6TZ7 - chains A and C of the 3 polymer chains in the assembly; structure by X-ray diffraction, 2.50 A resolution.

== Chain A ==
Name: Serine/threonine-protein phosphatase 2B catalytic subunit
Organism: Neosartorya fumigata (strain ATCC MYA-4609 / Af293 / CBS 101355 / FGSC A1100)
Notes: EC 3.1.3.16
UniProtKB: Q4WUR1 (PP2B_ASPFU); residues 2-370 here = UniProt positions 2-370
Chain sequence (388 residues; numbered -17 to 370; the number before each row is that of its first residue; numbers below 1 keep their minus sign (Met-17 is residue -17)):
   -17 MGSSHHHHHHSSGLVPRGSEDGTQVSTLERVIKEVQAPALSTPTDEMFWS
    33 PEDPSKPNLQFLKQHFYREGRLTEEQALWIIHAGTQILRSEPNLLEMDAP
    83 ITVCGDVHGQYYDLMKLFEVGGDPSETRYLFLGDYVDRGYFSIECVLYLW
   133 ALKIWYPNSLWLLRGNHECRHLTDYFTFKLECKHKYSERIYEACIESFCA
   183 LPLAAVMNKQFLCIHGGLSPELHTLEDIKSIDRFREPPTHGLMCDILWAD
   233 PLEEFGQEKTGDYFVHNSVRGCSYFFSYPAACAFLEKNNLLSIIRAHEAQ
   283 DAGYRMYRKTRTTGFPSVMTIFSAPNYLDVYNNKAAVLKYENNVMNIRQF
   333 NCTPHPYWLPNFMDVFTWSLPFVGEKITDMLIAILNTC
Not modelled in the structure: -17 to 8, 367-370
Sequence notes: expression tag (-17 to 1)
Swiss-Prot annotation at these positions:
  - active site: His149 (Proton donor)
  - binding site (Fe cation): Asp88, His90, Asp116
  - binding site (Zn(2+)): Asp116, Asn148, His197, His279
Bound ions: Fe ion: Asp88, His90, Asp116 (together with phosphate ion); Zn2+: Asp116, Asn148, His197, His279 (together with phosphate ion)
Ligand contacts: FK5 (8-deethyl-8-[but-3-enyl]-ascomycin): Tyr339, Leu341, Trp350, Ser351, Pro353, Phe354, Glu357

== Chain C ==
Name: FK506-binding protein 1A
Organism: Neosartorya fumigata (strain ATCC MYA-4609 / Af293 / CBS 101355 / FGSC A1100)
Notes: EC 5.2.1.8
UniProtKB: Q4WLV6 (FKB1A_ASPFU); residues 2-112 here = UniProt positions 2-112
Chain sequence (127 residues; row label = number of the first residue in the row; numbers below 1 keep their minus sign (Met-14 is residue -14)):
   -14 MGLNDIFEAQKIEWHEGVTKELKSPGNGVDFPKKGDFVTIHYTGRLTDGS
    36 KFDSSVDRNEPFQTQIGTGRVIKGWDEGVPQMSLGEKAVLTITPDYGYGA
    86 RGFPPVIPGNSTLIFEVELLGINNKRA
Not modelled in the structure: -14 to -5
Sequence notes: expression tag (-14 to 1)
Ligand contacts: FK5 (8-deethyl-8-[but-3-enyl]-ascomycin): Tyr27, Phe37, Asp38, Arg43, Phe47, Arg55, Val56, Ile57, Trp60, Gly82, Tyr83, Phe88, Val91, Ile92, Phe100
From the paper describing this entry:
  - binding site for FK5: Asp38, Arg55, Phe88
  - mutagenesis - F22T, Q50M, F88H: increased growth in response to FK5
  - mutagenesis - R55E: unchanged growth in response to FK5
  - mutagenesis - F88H: abolished co-localization with Serine/threonine-protein phosphatase 2B catalytic subunit (chain A)
  - mutagenesis - F22T, R55E: unchanged co-localization with Serine/threonine-protein phosphatase 2B catalytic subunit (chain A)
  - mutagenesis - F88H: unchanged binding to FK5
  - contacts within the chain: Asp38-Arg43
  - mutagenesis - F88H: abolished localization to FK5
  - mutagenesis - F22T, R55E: unchanged localization to FK5

== Chain A / chain C interface ==
Pairs across the interface - 20 pairs, chain A then chain C:
  Tyr157(A) - Asp33(C)  hydrogen bond
  Phe158(A) - Ser35(C)
  Leu310(A) - Lys36(C)  hydrogen bond (backbone-side chain)
  Leu310(A) - Asp42(C)
  Asp311(A) - Val41(C)
  Asp311(A) - Asp42(C)
  Val312(A) - Val41(C)  hydrophobic
  Val312(A) - Asp42(C)
  Tyr339(A) - Arg43(C)  hydrogen bond
  Pro342(A) - Phe37(C)
  Pro342(A) - Asp38(C)
  Pro342(A) - Val91(C)
  Asn343(A) - Pro90(C)  hydrogen bond (side chain-backbone)
  Asn343(A) - Val91(C)
  Met345(A) - Phe88(C)  hydrophobic
  Met345(A) - Pro90(C)
  Met345(A) - Val91(C)  hydrophobic
  Thr349(A) - Pro89(C)
  Pro353(A) - Phe88(C)  hydrophobic
  Lys358(A) - Arg55(C)
Also at the interface, not in a pair above, chain A (14 interface residues in all): Trp350, Phe354
Also at the interface, not in a pair above, chain C (14 interface residues in all): Ser39
From the paper, about this interface:
  - interface residues, chain A: Leu310(A)
  - interface residues, chain C: Arg43(C), Phe88(C), Pro90(C)
  - interface residues, chain C: Lys36(C), Phe37(C), Asp38(C), Val91(C) (from molecular simulation)

== In short ==
The chain A/chain C interface involves 14 residues from each chain, with 4 hydrogen bonds. Among the polar
pairs are Tyr157(A)-Asp33(C), Leu310(A)-Lys36(C) and Tyr339(A)-Arg43(C). From the paper: a binding site for
FK5 at Asp38(C), Arg55(C) and Phe88(C); F22T, Q50M and F88H of chain C increase growth in response to FK5.
Here chain A is Serine/threonine-protein phosphatase 2B catalytic subunit and chain C is FK506-binding protein
1A, both from Neosartorya fumigata (strain ATCC MYA-4609 / Af293 / CBS 101355 / FGSC A1100). Entry 6TZ7
(Crystal Structure of Aspergillus fumigatus Calcineurin A, Calcineurin B, FKBP12 and FK506 (Tacrolimus)) was
determined by X-ray diffraction, deposited together with 6TZ6, 6TZ8 and 5B8I.
